PDB entry 6SUE | electron microscopy, 3.40 A resolution | chains B and F of the 6 polymer chains in the assembly

== Chain B ==
Name: TcdA1
Organism: Photorhabdus luminescens
UniProt: Q9RN43 (Q9RN43_PHOLU); residues 1-2516 here = UniProt positions 1-2516
Chain sequence (2516 residues; row label = number of the first residue in the row):
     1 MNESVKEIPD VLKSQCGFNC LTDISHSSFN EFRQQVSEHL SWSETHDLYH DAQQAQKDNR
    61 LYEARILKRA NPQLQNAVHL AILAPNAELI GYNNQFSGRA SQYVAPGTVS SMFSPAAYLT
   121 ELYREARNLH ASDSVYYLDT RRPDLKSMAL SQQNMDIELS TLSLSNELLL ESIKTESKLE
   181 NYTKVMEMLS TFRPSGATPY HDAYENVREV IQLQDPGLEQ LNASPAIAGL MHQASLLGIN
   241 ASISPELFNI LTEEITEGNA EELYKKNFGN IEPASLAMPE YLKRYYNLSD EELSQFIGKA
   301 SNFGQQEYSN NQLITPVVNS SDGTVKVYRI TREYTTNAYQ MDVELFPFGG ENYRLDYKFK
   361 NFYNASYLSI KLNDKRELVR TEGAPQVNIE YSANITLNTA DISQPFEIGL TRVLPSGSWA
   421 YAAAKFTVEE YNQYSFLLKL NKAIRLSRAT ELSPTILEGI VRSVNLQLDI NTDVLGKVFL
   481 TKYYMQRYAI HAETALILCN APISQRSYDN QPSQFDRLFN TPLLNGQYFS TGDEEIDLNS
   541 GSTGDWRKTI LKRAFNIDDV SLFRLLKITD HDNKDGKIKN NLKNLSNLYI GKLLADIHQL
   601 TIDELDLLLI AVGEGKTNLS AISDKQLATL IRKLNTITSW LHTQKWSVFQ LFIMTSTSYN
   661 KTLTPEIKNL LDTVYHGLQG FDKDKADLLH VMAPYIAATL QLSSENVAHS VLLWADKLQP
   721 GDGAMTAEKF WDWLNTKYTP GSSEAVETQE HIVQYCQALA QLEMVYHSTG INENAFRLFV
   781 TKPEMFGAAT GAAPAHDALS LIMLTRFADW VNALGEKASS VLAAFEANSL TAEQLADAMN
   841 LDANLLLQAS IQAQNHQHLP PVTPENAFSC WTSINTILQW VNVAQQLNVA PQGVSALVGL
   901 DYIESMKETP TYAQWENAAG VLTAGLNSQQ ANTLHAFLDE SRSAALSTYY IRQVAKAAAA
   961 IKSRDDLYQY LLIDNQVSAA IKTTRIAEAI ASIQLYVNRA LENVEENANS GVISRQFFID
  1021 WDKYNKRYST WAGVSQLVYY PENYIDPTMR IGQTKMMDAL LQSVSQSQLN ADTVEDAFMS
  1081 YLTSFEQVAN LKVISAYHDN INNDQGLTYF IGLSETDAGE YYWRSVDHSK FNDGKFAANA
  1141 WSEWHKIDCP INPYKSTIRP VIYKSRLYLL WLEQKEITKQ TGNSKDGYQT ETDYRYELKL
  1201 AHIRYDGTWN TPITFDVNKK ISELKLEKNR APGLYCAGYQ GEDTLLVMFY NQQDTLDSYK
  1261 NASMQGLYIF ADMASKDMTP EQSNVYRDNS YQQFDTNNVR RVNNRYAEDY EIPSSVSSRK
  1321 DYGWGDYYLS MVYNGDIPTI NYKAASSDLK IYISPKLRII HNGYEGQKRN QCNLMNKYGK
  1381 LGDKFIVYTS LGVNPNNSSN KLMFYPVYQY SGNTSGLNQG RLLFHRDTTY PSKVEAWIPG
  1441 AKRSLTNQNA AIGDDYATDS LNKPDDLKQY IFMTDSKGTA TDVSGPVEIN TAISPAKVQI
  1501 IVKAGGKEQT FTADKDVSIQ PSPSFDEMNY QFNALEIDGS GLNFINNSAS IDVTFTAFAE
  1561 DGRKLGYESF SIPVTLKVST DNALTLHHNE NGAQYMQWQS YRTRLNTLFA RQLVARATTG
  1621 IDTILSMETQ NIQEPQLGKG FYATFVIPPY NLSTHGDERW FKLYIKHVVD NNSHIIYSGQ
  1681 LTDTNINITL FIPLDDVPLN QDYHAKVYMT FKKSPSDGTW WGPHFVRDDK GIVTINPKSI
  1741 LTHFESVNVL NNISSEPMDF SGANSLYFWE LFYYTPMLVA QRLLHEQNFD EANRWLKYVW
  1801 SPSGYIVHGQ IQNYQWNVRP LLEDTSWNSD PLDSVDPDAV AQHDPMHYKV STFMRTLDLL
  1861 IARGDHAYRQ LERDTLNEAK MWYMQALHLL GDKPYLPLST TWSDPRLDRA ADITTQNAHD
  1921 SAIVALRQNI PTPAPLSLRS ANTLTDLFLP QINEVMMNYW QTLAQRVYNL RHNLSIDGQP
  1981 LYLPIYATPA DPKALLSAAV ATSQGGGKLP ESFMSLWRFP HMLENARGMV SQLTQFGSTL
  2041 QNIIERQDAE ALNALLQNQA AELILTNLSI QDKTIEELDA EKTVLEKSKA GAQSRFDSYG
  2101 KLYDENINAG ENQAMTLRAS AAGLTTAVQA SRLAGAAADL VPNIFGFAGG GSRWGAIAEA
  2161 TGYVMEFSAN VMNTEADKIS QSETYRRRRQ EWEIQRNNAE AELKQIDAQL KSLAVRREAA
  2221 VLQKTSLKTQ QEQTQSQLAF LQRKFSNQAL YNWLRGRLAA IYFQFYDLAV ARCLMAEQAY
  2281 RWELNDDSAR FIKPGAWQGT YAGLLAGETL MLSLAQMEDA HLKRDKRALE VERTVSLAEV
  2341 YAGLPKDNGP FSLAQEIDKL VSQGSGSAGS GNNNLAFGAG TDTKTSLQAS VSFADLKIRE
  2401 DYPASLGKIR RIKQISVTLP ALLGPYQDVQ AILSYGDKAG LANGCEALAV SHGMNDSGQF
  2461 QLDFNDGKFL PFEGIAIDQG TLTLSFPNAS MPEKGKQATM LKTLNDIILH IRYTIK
Unresolved in the structure: 1-88, 1382-1491, 1917-1942
Construct notes: conflict Glu-904 (Gln in Q9RN43)

== Chain F ==
Name: TcdB2, TccC3
Organism: Photorhabdus luminescens
UniProt: chimeric construct of Q8GF99, Q8GF97: residues 1-1474 from Q8GF99 (Q8GF99_PHOLU) positions 1-1474 (same numbers); residues 1480-2440 from Q8GF97 positions 1-960 (offset varies)
Chain sequence (2439 residues; each row starts with the number of its first residue; note: 1 number in that range is skipped by the numbering (no residue carries it; nothing is unmodelled there)):
     1 MQNSQDFSIT ELSLPKGGGA ITGMGEALTP TGPDGMAALS LPLPISAGRG YAPAFTLNYN
    61 SGAGNSPFGL GWDCNVMTIR RRTHFGVPHY DETDTFLGPE GEVLVVADQP RDESTLQGIN
   121 LGATFTVTGY RSRLESHFSR LEYWQPKTTG KTDFWLIYSP DGQVHLLGKS PQARISNPSQ
   181 TTQTAQWLLE ASVSSRGEQI YYQYRAEDDT GCEADEITHH LQATAQRYLH IVYYGNRTAS
   241 ETLPGLDGSA PSQADWLFYL VFDYGERSNN LKTPPAFSTT GSWLCRQDRF SRYEYGFEIR
   301 TRRLCRQVLM YHHLQALDSK ITEHNGPTLV SRLILNYDES AIASTLVFVR RVGHEQDGNV
   361 VTLPPLELAY QDFSPRHHAH WQPMDVLANF NAIQRWQLVD LKGEGLPGLL YQDKGAWWYR
   421 SAQRLGEIGS DAVTWEKMQP LSVIPSLQSN ASLVDINGDG QLDWVITGPG LRGYHSQRPD
   481 GSWTRFTPLN ALPVEYTHPR AQLADLMGAG LSDLVLIGPK SVRLYANTRD GFAKGKDVVQ
   541 SGEITLPVPG ADPRKLVAFS DVLGSGQAHL VEVSATKVTC WPNLGRGRFG QPITLPGFSQ
   601 PATEFNPAQV YLADLDGSGP TDLIYVHTNR LDIFLNKSGN GFAEPVTLRF PEGLRFDHTC
   661 QLQMADVQGL GVASLILSVP HMSPHHWRCD LTNMKPWLLN EMNNNMGVHH TLRYRSSSQF
   721 WLDEKAAALT TGQTPVCYLP FPIHTLWQTE TEDEISGNKL VTTLRYARGA WDGREREFRG
   781 FGYVEQTDSH QLAQGNAPER TPPALTKNWY ATGLPVIDNA LSTEYWRDDQ AFAGFSPRFT
   841 TWQDNKDVPL TPEDDNSRYW FNRALKGQLL RSELYGLDDS TNKHVPYTVT EFRSQVRRLQ
   901 HTDSRYPVLW SSVVESRNYH YERIASDPQC SQNITLSSDR FGQPLKQLSV QYPRRQQPAI
   961 NLYPDTLPDK LLANSYDDQQ RQLRLTYQQS SWHHLTNNTV RVLGLPDSTR SDIFTYGAEN
  1021 VPAGGLNLEL LSDKNSLIAD DKPREYLGQQ KTAYTDGQNT TPLQTPTRQA LIAFTETTVF
  1081 NQSTLSAFNG SIPSDKLSTT LEQAGYQQTN YLFPRTGEDK VWVAHHGYTD YGTAAQFWRP
  1141 QKQSNTQLTG KITLIWDANY CVVVQTRDAA GLTTSAKYDW RFLTPVQLTD INDNQHLITL
  1201 DALGRPITLR FWGTENGKMT GYSSPEKASF SPPSDVNAAI ELKKPLPVAQ CQVYAPESWM
  1261 PVLSQKTFNR LAEQDWQKLY NARIITEDGR ICTLAYRRWV QSQKAIPQLI SLLNNGPRLP
  1321 PHSLTLTTDR YDHDPEQQIR QQVVFSDGFG RLLQAAARHE AGMARQRNED GSLIINVQHT
  1381 ENRWAVTGRT EYDNKGQPIR TYQPYFLNDW RYVSNDSARQ EKEAYADTHV YDPIGREIKV
  1441 ITAKGWFRRT LFTPWFTVNE DENDTAAEVK KVKMPGSRPM KNIDPKLYQK TPTVSVYDNR
  1501 GLIIRNIDFH RTTANGDPDT RITRHQYDIH GHLNQSIDPR LYEAKQTNNT IKPNFLWQYD
  1561 LTGNPLCTES IDAGRTVTLN DIEGRPLLTV TATGVIQTRQ YETSSLPGRL LSVAEQTPEE
  1621 KTSRITERLI WAGNTEAEKD HNLAGQCVRH YDTAGVTRLE SLSLTGTVLS QSSQLLIDTQ
  1681 EANWTGDNET VWQNMLADDI YTTLSTFDAT GALLTQTDAK GNIQRLAYDV AGQLNGSWLT
  1741 LKGQTEQVII KSLTYSAAGQ KLREEHGNDV ITEYSYEPET QRLIGIKTRR PSDTKVLQDL
  1801 RYEYDPVGNV ISIRNDAEAT RFWHNQKVMP ENTYTYDSLY QLISATGREM ANIGQQSHQF
  1861 PSPALPSDNN TYTNYTRTYT YDRGGNLTKI QHSSPATQNN YTTNITVSNR SNRAVLSTLT
  1921 EDPAQVDALF DAGGHQNTLI SGQNLNWNTR GELQQVTLVK RDKGANDDRE WYRYSGDGRR
  1981 MLKINEQQAS NNAQTQRVTY LPNLELRLTQ NSTATTEDLQ VITVGEAGRA QVRVLHWESG
  2041 KPEDIDNNQL RYSYDNLIGS SQLELDSEGQ IISEEEYYPY GGTALWAARN QTEASYKTIR
  2101 YSGKERDATG LYYYGYRYYQ PWIGRWLSSA PAGTIDGLNL YRMVRNNPVT LLDPDGLMPT
  2161 IA
  2164 ERIAALKKNK VTDSAPSPAN ATNVAINIRP PVAPKPSLPK ASTSSQPTTH PIGAANIKPT
  2224 TSGSSIVAPL SPVGNKSTSE ISLPESAQSS SSSTTSTNLQ KKSFTLYRAD NRSFEEMQSK
  2284 FPEGFKAWTP LDTKMARQFA SIFIGQKDTS NLPKETVKNI STWGAKPKLK DLSNYIKYTK
  2344 DKSTVWVSTA INTEAGGQSS GAPLHKIDMD LYEFAIDGQK LNPLPEGRTK NMVPSLLLDT
  2404 PQIETSSIIA LNHGPVNDAE ISFLTTIPLK NVKPHKR
Unresolved in the structure: 1472-1479, 2164-2419, 2434-2440
Construct notes: conflict Glu-543 (Asp in Q8GF99); linker (1475-1479); engineered mutation Ala-2130 (Asp651 in Q8GF97)
Reported in the primary citation:
  - mutagenesis - P680A: unchanged catalytic activity

== How chain B and chain F interact ==
Contacting residue pairs (39; chain B residue first):
  Thr-2334(B) / Gly-470(F)
  Ala-2354(B) / Arg-485(F)
  Thr-2418(B) / Leu-447(F)
  Thr-2418(B) / Leu-471(F)
  Leu-2419(B) / Ser-446(F)  hydrogen bond (backbone-side chain)
  Pro-2420(B) / Leu-447(F)  hydrophobic
  Pro-2420(B) / Phe-486(F)  hydrophobic
  Ala-2421(B) / Pro-445(F)
  Ala-2421(B) / Ser-446(F)  hydrogen bond (backbone-backbone)
  Leu-2422(B) / Val-443(F)  hydrophobic
  Leu-2422(B) / Ile-444(F)
  Leu-2422(B) / Pro-445(F)  hydrophobic
  Leu-2422(B) / His-475(F)
  Leu-2422(B) / Trp-483(F)
  Leu-2422(B) / Thr-484(F)
  Leu-2423(B) / Ser-442(F)
  Leu-2423(B) / Val-443(F)
  Leu-2423(B) / Ile-444(F)  hydrogen bond (backbone-backbone)
  Leu-2423(B) / Ser-446(F)
  Gly-2424(B) / Ser-442(F)
  Pro-2425(B) / Gly-415(F)
  Pro-2425(B) / Ala-416(F)
  Pro-2425(B) / Ser-442(F)
  Tyr-2426(B) / Asp-413(F)  hydrogen bond
  Tyr-2426(B) / Lys-414(F)
  Tyr-2426(B) / Gly-415(F)
  Tyr-2426(B) / Ala-416(F)
  Tyr-2426(B) / Trp-418(F)  hydrogen bond
  Gly-2453(B) / Leu-447(F)
  Met-2454(B) / Ser-446(F)
  Met-2454(B) / Leu-447(F)  hydrophobic
  Met-2454(B) / Gln-448(F)
  Met-2454(B) / Ser-449(F)
  Asn-2455(B) / Pro-469(F)
  Lys-2502(B) / Arg-485(F)  hydrogen bond (backbone-side chain)
  Leu-2504(B) / Arg-485(F)
  Asn-2505(B) / Arg-485(F)  hydrogen bond
  Asn-2505(B) / Phe-486(F)
  His-2510(B) / Pro-469(F)
Interface residues without a listed pair, chain B (20 interface residues in all): Thr-2503, Ile-2508
Interface residues without a listed pair, chain F (23 interface residues in all): Pro-440, Leu-441

== Overview ==
20 residues of chain B and 23 residues of chain F are in contact; the contacts include 7 hydrogen bonds. Polar
pairs include Leu-2419(B)/Ser-446(F), Tyr-2426(B)/Asp-413(F) and Tyr-2426(B)/Trp-418(F). From the paper: P680A
of chain F leaves catalytic activity unchanged.
Chain B is TcdA1 and chain F is TcdB2, TccC3, both from Photorhabdus luminescens; the structure, Structure of
Photorhabdus luminescens Tc holotoxin pore, Mutation TccC3-D651A, was determined by electron microscopy,
deposited together with 6SUF.
